PDB entry 1A09 | X-ray diffraction, 2.00 A resolution | chains A and B of the 4 polymer chains in the assembly

# Chain A (and B)
Name: C-src tyrosine kinase
Organism: Homo sapiens
Notes: EC 2.7.1.112; fragment: sh2 domain; chain B of this document is another copy of the same molecule, construct and numbering; everything in this record applies to it too
Reference sequence: P12931 (SRC_HUMAN); residues 144-249 here correspond to UniProt positions 143-248 (UniProt number = residue number - 1)
Sequence (107 residues; numbered 143 to 249; the number before each row is that of its first residue):
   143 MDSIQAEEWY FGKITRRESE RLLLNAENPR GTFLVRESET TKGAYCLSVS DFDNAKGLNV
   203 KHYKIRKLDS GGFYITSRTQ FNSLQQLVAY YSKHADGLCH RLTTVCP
Not modelled in the structure: 143 (chain B: 143-147)

# Interface between chain A and chain B
Pairs across the interface - 11 pairs, chain A then chain B:
  Thr157(A) - Pro249(B)  hydrogen bond (side chain-backbone)
  Arg158(A) - Ile156(B)
  Arg159(A) - Glu150(B)  salt bridge
  Arg159(A) - Phe153(B)
  Arg159(A) - Val247(B)
  Arg159(A) - Cys248(B)  hydrogen bond (side chain-backbone)
  Arg159(A) - Pro249(B)
  Glu181(A) - Leu164(B)
  Glu181(A) - Asn167(B)  hydrogen bond
  Thr182(A) - Glu160(B)
  Thr182(A) - Arg163(B)  hydrogen bond (backbone-side chain)
Also at the interface, not in a pair above, chain A (6 interface residues in all): Glu160

# In short
6 residues of chain A face 10 of chain B across their interface; the contacts include 4 hydrogen bonds and 1
salt bridge. Polar contacts include Arg159(A)-Glu150(B), Thr157(A)-Pro249(B) and Arg159(A)-Cys248(B).
Both chains are C-src tyrosine kinase (Homo sapiens). Entry 1A09 (C-src (SH2 domain) complexed with ace-formyl
phosphotyr-glu-(n,n-dipentyl amine)) was determined by X-ray diffraction together with 1A07, 1A08, 1A1A, 1A1B,
1A1C and 1A1E from the same study.
